3G11 - chain A; structure by X-ray diffraction, 2.00 A resolution.

[Chain A]
Name: 3-oxoacyl-[acyl-carrier-protein] synthase 2
Source organism: Escherichia coli
Notes: EC 2.3.1.179
UniProt: P0AAI5 (FABF_ECOLI); residues 1-412 here correspond to UniProt positions 2-413 (UniProt number = residue number + 1)
Chain sequence (427 residues; each row starts with the number of its first residue; numbers below 1 keep their minus sign (Met-14 is residue -14)):
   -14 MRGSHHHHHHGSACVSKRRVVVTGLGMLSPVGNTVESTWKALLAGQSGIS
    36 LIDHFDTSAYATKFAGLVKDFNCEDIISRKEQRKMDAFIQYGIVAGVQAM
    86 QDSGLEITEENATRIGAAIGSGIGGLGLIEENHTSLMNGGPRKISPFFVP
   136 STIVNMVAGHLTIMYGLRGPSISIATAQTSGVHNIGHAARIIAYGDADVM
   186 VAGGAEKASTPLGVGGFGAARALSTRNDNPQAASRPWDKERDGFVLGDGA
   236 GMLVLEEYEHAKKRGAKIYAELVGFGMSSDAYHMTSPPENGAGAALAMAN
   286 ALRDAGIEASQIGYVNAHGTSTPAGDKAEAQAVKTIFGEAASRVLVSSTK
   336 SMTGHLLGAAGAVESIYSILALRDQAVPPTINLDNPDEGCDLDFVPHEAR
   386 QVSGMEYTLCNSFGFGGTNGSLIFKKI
Not modelled in the structure: -14 to 1
Differences from the reference sequence: expression tag (-14 to 0); engineered mutation Gln163 (Cys164 in P0AAI5)
Small-molecule neighbours: P9C (3-({3-[(1S,4S,4aS,6S,7S,9S,9aR)-1,6-dimethyl-2-oxo-4-phenyldecahydro-6,9-epoxy-4a,7-methanobenzo[7]annulen-1-yl]propanoyl}amino)-2,4-dihydroxybenzoic acid): Gln163, Ala205, Arg206, Ala207, Phe229, His268, Thr270, Ser271, Pro272, His303, Thr305, Thr307, Pro308, Ala309, Gly310, His340, Phe398, Gly399, Phe400
Curated features (UniProtKB/Swiss-Prot):
  - active site (For beta-ketoacyl synthase activity): His303, His340
  - binding site (platencin): Thr270, Thr307 to Ala309, His340
  - binding site (platensimycin): Thr270, His303, Thr307 to Ala309, His340

[In short]
Bound to chain A: compound P9C. UniProt lists active-site residues His303 and His340, 5 platencin-binding
residues and 6 platensimycin-binding residues.
Chain A is 3-oxoacyl-[acyl-carrier-protein] synthase 2 (Escherichia coli); the structure, Structure of E. coli
FabF(C163Q) in complex with dihydrophenyl platensimycin, was determined by X-ray diffraction (same publication
as 3G0Y).
